Entry 6N58 (electron microscopy, 3.78 A resolution); this record covers chains J and K of the 7 polymer chains in the assembly.

== Chain J ==
Molecule: DNA-directed RNA polymerase subunit beta'
Organism: Escherichia coli
Notes: EC 2.7.7.6
UniProt: P0A8T7 (RPOC_ECOLI); numbering as in UniProt (aligned over 2-1407)
Chain sequence (1430 residues; row label = number of the first residue in the row):
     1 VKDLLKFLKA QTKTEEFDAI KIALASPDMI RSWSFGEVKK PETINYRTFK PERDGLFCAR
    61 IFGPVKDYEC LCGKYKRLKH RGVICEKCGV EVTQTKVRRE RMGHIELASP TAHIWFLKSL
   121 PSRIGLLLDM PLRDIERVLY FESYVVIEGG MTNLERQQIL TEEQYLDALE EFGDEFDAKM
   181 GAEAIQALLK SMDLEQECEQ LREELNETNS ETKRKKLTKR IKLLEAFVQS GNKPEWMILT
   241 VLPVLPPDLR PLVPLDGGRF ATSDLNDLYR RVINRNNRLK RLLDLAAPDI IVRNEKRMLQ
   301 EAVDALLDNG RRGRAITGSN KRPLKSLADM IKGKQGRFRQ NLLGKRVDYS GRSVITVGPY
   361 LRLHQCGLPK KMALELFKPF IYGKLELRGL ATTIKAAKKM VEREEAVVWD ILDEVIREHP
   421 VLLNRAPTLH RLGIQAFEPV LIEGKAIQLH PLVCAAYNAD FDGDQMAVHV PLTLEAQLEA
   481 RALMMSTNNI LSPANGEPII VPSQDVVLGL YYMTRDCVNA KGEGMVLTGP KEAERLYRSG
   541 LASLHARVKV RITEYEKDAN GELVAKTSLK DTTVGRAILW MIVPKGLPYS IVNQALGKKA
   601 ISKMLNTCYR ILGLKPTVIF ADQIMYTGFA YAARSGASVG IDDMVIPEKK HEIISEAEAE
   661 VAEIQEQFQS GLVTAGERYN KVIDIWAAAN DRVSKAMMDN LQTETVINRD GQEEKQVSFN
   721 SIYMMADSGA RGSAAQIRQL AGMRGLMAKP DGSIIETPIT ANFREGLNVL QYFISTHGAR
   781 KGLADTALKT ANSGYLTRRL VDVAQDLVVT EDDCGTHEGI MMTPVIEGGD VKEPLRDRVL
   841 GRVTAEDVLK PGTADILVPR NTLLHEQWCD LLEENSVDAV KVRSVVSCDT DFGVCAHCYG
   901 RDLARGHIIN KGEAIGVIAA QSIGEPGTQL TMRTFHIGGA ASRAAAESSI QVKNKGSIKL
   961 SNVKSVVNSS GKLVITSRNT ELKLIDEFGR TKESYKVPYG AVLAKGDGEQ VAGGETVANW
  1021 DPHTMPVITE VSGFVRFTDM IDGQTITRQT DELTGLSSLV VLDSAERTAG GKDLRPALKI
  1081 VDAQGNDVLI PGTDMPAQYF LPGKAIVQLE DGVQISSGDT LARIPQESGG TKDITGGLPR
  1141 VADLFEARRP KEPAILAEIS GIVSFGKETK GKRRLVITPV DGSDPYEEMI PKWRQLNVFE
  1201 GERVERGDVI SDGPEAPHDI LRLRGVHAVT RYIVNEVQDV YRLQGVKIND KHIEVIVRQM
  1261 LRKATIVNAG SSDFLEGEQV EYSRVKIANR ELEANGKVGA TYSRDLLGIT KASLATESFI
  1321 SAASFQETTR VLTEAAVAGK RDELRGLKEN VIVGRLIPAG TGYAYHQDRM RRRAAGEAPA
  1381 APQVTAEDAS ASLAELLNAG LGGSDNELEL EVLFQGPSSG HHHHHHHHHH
Unresolved in the structure: 1-14, 939-947, 1127-1131, 1376-1430
Construct notes: expression tag (1, 1408-1430)
Bound ions: Zn2+ site 1: Cys70, Cys72, Cys85, Cys88; Mg2+ near Asp464 (its only coordinating residue here); Zn2+ site 2: Cys814, Cys888, Cys895, Cys898
Small-molecule neighbours: chapso (1N7): Phe935, His936, Ile937, Leu1243, Gln1244

== Chain K ==
Molecule: DNA-directed RNA polymerase subunit omega
Organism: Escherichia coli
Notes: EC 2.7.7.6
UniProt: P0A800 (RPOZ_ECOLI); residue numbers follow UniProt; this construct covers 1-91
Chain sequence (91 residues; row label = number of the first residue in the row):
     1 MARVTVQDAV EKIGNRFDLV LVAARRARQM QVGGKDPLVP EENDKTTVIA LREIEEGLIN
    61 NQILDVRERQ EQQEQEAAEL QAVTAIAEGR R
Unresolved in the structure: 1, 81-91

== How chain J and chain K interact ==
Residue-residue contacts - 47 pairs, chain J then chain K:
  Arg417(J) - Ala2(K)
  Arg417(J) - Asn43(K)  hydrogen bond (side chain-backbone)
  Arg417(J) - Asp44(K)  salt bridge
  Glu418(J) - Ala2(K)  hydrogen bond (side chain-backbone)
  Glu418(J) - Arg3(K)
  Glu418(J) - Lys45(K)
  Glu418(J) - Val48(K)
  Glu438(J) - Ala2(K)  hydrogen bond (side chain-backbone)
  Glu438(J) - Arg3(K)
  Thr473(J) - Arg28(K)
  Leu474(J) - Ala27(K)  hydrophobic
  Leu474(J) - Arg28(K)
  Leu474(J) - Gln31(K)
  Leu474(J) - Thr47(K)
  Glu475(J) - Ala24(K)
  Glu475(J) - Arg28(K)  salt bridge
  Gln477(J) - Thr47(K)  hydrogen bond
  Leu478(J) - Ala23(K)
  Leu478(J) - Ala24(K)
  Leu478(J) - Thr47(K)
  Leu478(J) - Leu51(K)  hydrophobic
  Glu479(J) - Val20(K)
  Arg481(J) - Arg3(K)
  Arg481(J) - Val6(K)
  Arg481(J) - Val48(K)
  Arg481(J) - Leu51(K)
  Ala482(J) - Val6(K)  hydrophobic
  Ala482(J) - Arg16(K)
  Leu483(J) - Phe17(K)  hydrophobic
  Leu483(J) - Val20(K)  hydrophobic
  Met485(J) - Val4(K)
  Thr487(J) - Val4(K)  hydrogen bond (side chain-backbone)
  Thr487(J) - Thr5(K)
  Asn488(J) - Thr5(K)
  Asn488(J) - Val6(K)
  Asn488(J) - Arg16(K)
  Leu614(J) - Gln7(K)
  Lys615(J) - Thr5(K)
  Lys615(J) - Gln7(K)
  Arg905(J) - Val10(K)
  Arg905(J) - Arg16(K)
  His907(J) - Gln7(K)
  His907(J) - Glu11(K)
  Asn910(J) - Asn15(K)
  Lys911(J) - Asn15(K)  hydrogen bond (backbone-side chain)
  Glu913(J) - Phe17(K)
  Gly1360(J) - Phe17(K)
Also at the interface, not in a pair above, chain J (31 interface residues in all): His364, Val415, His419, Val618, Leu903, Gly912, Thr1361, Ala1364
Also at the interface, not in a pair above, chain K (25 interface residues in all): Leu21, Glu42

== In short ==
31 residues of chain J and 25 residues of chain K are in contact; the contacts include 6 hydrogen bonds and 2
salt bridges. Polar pairs include Arg417(J)-Asp44(K), Glu475(J)-Arg28(K) and Arg417(J)-Asn43(K). Bound to
chain J: chapso. Cys70(J), Cys72(J), Cys85(J) and Cys88(J) coordinate Zn2+ site 1.
Chain J is DNA-directed RNA polymerase subunit beta' and chain K is DNA-directed RNA polymerase subunit omega,
both from Escherichia coli; the structure, Cryo-EM structure of Escherichia coli RNAP polymerase bound with
TraR in conformation II, was determined by electron microscopy (same publication as 6N57, 6OUL and 6P1K).
